Entry 6VNW (electron microscopy, 3.44 A resolution); this record covers chains E and F of the 8 polymer chains in the assembly.

== Chain E ==
Name: Bardet-Biedl syndrome 4 protein homolog
From: Bos taurus
UniProt: Q1JQ97 (BBS4_BOVIN); numbering as in UniProt (aligned over 1-519)
Amino-acid sequence (519 residues; each row starts with the number of its first residue):
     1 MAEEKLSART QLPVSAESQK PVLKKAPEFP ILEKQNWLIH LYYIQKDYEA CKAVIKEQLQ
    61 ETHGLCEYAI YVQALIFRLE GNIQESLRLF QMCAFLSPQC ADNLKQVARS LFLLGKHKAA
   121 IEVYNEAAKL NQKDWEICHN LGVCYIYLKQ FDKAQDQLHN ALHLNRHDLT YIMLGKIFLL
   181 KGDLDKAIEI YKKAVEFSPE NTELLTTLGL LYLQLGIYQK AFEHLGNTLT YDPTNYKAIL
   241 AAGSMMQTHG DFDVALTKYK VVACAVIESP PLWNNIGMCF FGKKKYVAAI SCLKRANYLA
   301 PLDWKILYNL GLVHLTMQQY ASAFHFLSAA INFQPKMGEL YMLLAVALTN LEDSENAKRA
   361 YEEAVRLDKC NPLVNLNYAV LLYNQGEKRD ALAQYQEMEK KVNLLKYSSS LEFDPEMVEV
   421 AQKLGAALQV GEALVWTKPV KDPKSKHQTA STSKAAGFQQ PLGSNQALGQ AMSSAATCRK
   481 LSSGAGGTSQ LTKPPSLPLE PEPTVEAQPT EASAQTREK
Unresolved in the structure: 1-31, 403-407, 425-519

== Chain F ==
Name: Tetratricopeptide repeat domain 8
From: Bos taurus
UniProt: F1N4X0 (F1N4X0_BOVIN); numbering as in UniProt (aligned over 1-501)
Amino-acid sequence (501 residues; each row starts with the number of its first residue):
     1 MEPLLLAWSY FRRRRFQLCA DLCTQMLEKS PCDQAAWILK ARALTEMVYV DEIDVDEEGI
    61 AEMILDENAI AQVPRPGTSL KLPGTNQTGG PSPAVRPVTQ AGRPITGFLR PSTQSGRPGT
   121 IEQAIKTPRT AYTARPIASS SGRFVRLGTA SMLTSPDGPF INLSRLNLAK YAQKPKLAKA
   181 LFEYIFHHEN DVKTALDLAA LSTEHSQYKD WWWKVQIGKC YYRLGLYREA EKQFKSALKQ
   241 QEMVDTFLYL AKVYISLDQP LTALNLFKQG LDKFPGEVTL LCGIARIYEE MNNISSATEY
   301 YKEVLKQDNT HVEAIACIGS NHFYTDQPEV ALRFYRRLLQ MGVYNCQLFN NLGLCCFYAQ
   361 QYDMTLTSFE RALSLAENEE EVADVWYNLG HVAVGTGDTN LAHQCFRLAL VSNNQHAEAY
   421 NNLAVLEMRR GHVEQAKALL QTASSLAPHM YEPHFNFATI SDKIGDLQRS YAAAKKSEAA
   481 FPDHVDTQHL IKQLEQHFAM L
Unresolved in the structure: 82-89, 142-157, 500-501

== Chain E / chain F interface ==
Residue-residue contacts - 53 pairs, chain E then chain F:
  R78(E) - F498(F)
  L79(E) - F498(F)
  E80(E) - F498(F)
  G81(E) - Q468(F)
  G81(E) - Y471(F)
  N82(E) - Q468(F)
  I83(E) - Q468(F)
  I83(E) - F498(F)  hydrophobic
  R109(E) - H497(F)  hydrogen bond (side chain-backbone)
  L113(E) - D466(F)
  L113(E) - L467(F)  hydrogen bond (backbone-backbone)
  L113(E) - Q468(F)
  L114(E) - D466(F)
  L114(E) - Q468(F)
  H117(E) - I464(F)
  Y147(E) - D462(F)
  Y147(E) - K463(F)
  Y147(E) - I464(F)
  A265(E) - V485(F)
  V266(E) - V485(F)  hydrophobic
  E268(E) - S92(F)  hydrogen bond
  E268(E) - A94(F)
  E268(E) - V95(F)
  K294(E) - Y358(F)  hydrogen bond (side chain-backbone)
  K294(E) - Q360(F)
  R295(E) - D326(F)  salt bridge
  Y298(E) - V95(F)  hydrogen bond (side chain-backbone)
  Y298(E) - Y324(F)
  Y298(E) - Y358(F)  hydrophobic
  L299(E) - A94(F)
  P301(E) - V394(F)
  L302(E) - V394(F)  hydrophobic
  L302(E) - V425(F)  hydrophobic
  L302(E) - L426(F)  hydrophobic
  L302(E) - R429(F)  hydrogen bond (backbone-side chain)
  L307(E) - G395(F)
  H314(E) - Q360(F)  hydrogen bond
  S322(E) - Q360(F)
  S322(E) - Y362(F)  hydrogen bond
  H325(E) - F357(F)
  H325(E) - Y362(F)
  H325(E) - G395(F)
  H325(E) - T396(F)  hydrogen bond
  F326(E) - Q360(F)
  F326(E) - Y362(F)
  A329(E) - G395(F)
  A329(E) - T396(F)  hydrogen bond (backbone-backbone)
  A329(E) - G397(F)
  N332(E) - D398(F)
  F333(E) - V394(F)
  F333(E) - G397(F)
  F333(E) - T399(F)
  F333(E) - R429(F)
Also at the interface, not in a pair above, chain E (33 interface residues in all): Q84, G115, I290, A321, S328
Also at the interface, not in a pair above, chain F (31 interface residues in all): F323, G465, F481

== In short ==
The interface between chain E and chain F involves 33 residues on one side and 31 on the other; the contacts
include 10 hydrogen bonds and 1 salt bridge. Among the polar pairs are R295(E)-D326(F), R109(E)-H497(F) and
E268(E)-S92(F).
Here chain E is Bardet-Biedl syndrome 4 protein homolog and chain F is Tetratricopeptide repeat domain 8, both
from Bos taurus. Entry 6VNW (Cryo-EM structure of apo-BBSome) was determined by electron microscopy (same
publication as 6VOA).
